Entry 7ORD (X-ray diffraction, 2.14 A resolution); this record covers chains AAA and BBB.

Chain AAA (and BBB):
Name: Protein P-30
Organism: Lithobates pipiens
Notes: EC 3.1.27.-; chain BBB of this document is another copy of the same molecule, construct and numbering; everything in this record applies to it too
UniProtKB: P22069 (RNP30_LITPI); residue numbers follow UniProt; this construct covers 2-104
Chain sequence (105 residues; numbered 0 to 104; the number before each row is that of its first residue; numbering starts at 0):
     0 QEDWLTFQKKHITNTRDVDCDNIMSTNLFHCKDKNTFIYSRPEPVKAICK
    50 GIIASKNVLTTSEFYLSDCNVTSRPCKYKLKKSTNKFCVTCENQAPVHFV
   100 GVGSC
Not modelled in the structure: 0
Disulfides: C19-C68, C30-C75, C48-C90, C87-C104
Modified / non-standard residues: E1 (pyroglutamic acid; PCA)
Sequence notes: insertion (1)
Curated features (UniProtKB/Swiss-Prot):
  - active site: H10 (Proton acceptor), H97 (Proton donor)
  - binding site (substrate): K31 to T35
  - modified residue: Q0 (Pyrrolidone carboxylic acid)

How chain AAA and chain BBB interact:
Residue-residue contacts (79):
  E1(AAA) - V96(BBB)  hydrogen bond (backbone-backbone)
  E1(AAA) - H97(BBB)
  D2(AAA) - V96(BBB)
  W3(AAA) - P41(BBB)
  W3(AAA) - K45(BBB)
  W3(AAA) - A94(BBB)  hydrophobic
  W3(AAA) - P95(BBB)
  F6(AAA) - V44(BBB)  hydrophobic
  F6(AAA) - V88(BBB)  hydrophobic
  F6(AAA) - P95(BBB)
  F6(AAA) - V96(BBB)
  F6(AAA) - H97(BBB)
  F6(AAA) - F98(BBB)
  Q7(AAA) - P41(BBB)
  K8(AAA) - L27(BBB)
  K9(AAA) - L27(BBB)
  K9(AAA) - F28(BBB)
  K9(AAA) - N34(BBB)  hydrogen bond (backbone-side chain)
  K9(AAA) - F36(BBB)
  H10(AAA) - N34(BBB)
  H10(AAA) - T35(BBB)  hydrogen bond (side chain-backbone)
  H10(AAA) - F36(BBB)
  H10(AAA) - I37(BBB)  hydrogen bond (backbone-backbone)
  H10(AAA) - F98(BBB)
  I11(AAA) - I37(BBB)
  I11(AAA) - S39(BBB)
  I11(AAA) - V44(BBB)  hydrophobic
  T12(AAA) - N13(BBB)
  T12(AAA) - F36(BBB)
  T12(AAA) - I37(BBB)  hydrogen bond (backbone-backbone)
  T12(AAA) - Y38(BBB)
  N13(AAA) - N13(BBB)
  N13(AAA) - S39(BBB)  hydrogen bond (backbone-backbone)
  N13(AAA) - R40(BBB)
  N13(AAA) - P41(BBB)
  T14(AAA) - P41(BBB)
  R15(AAA) - R40(BBB)
  V17(AAA) - T12(BBB)
  N21(AAA) - T25(BBB)  hydrogen bond
  N21(AAA) - N26(BBB)
  N21(AAA) - L27(BBB)  hydrogen bond (side chain-backbone)
  S24(AAA) - N26(BBB)
  T25(AAA) - N21(BBB)
  T25(AAA) - T25(BBB)
  L27(AAA) - K8(BBB)
  L27(AAA) - K9(BBB)
  F28(AAA) - K8(BBB)
  F28(AAA) - K9(BBB)
  N34(AAA) - K9(BBB)  hydrogen bond (side chain-backbone)
  N34(AAA) - H10(BBB)
  T35(AAA) - H10(BBB)  hydrogen bond (backbone-side chain)
  F36(AAA) - K9(BBB)
  F36(AAA) - H10(BBB)
  F36(AAA) - T12(BBB)
  I37(AAA) - H10(BBB)  hydrogen bond (backbone-backbone)
  I37(AAA) - I11(BBB)
  I37(AAA) - T12(BBB)  hydrogen bond (backbone-backbone)
  S39(AAA) - I11(BBB)
  S39(AAA) - N13(BBB)
  R40(AAA) - N13(BBB)
  R40(AAA) - R15(BBB)
  R40(AAA) - Y38(BBB)
  P41(AAA) - W3(BBB)  hydrophobic
  P41(AAA) - Q7(BBB)
  P41(AAA) - T14(BBB)
  V44(AAA) - F6(BBB)  hydrophobic
  V44(AAA) - I11(BBB)  hydrophobic
  K45(AAA) - W3(BBB)
  V88(AAA) - F6(BBB)  hydrophobic
  A94(AAA) - W3(BBB)  hydrophobic
  P95(AAA) - W3(BBB)
  P95(AAA) - F6(BBB)
  V96(AAA) - E1(BBB)  hydrogen bond (backbone-backbone)
  V96(AAA) - D2(BBB)
  V96(AAA) - F6(BBB)
  H97(AAA) - E1(BBB)
  H97(AAA) - F6(BBB)
  F98(AAA) - F6(BBB)
  F98(AAA) - H10(BBB)
Interface residues without a listed pair, chain AAA (37 interface residues in all): D18, I22, Y38
Interface residues without a listed pair, chain BBB (35 interface residues in all): V17

Summary:
37 residues of chain AAA and 35 residues of chain BBB are in contact, with 13 hydrogen bonds. Polar contacts
include K9(AAA)-N34(BBB), H10(AAA)-T35(BBB) and N21(AAA)-T25(BBB). From UniProt: active-site residues H10(AAA)
and H97(AAA) and 5 substrate-binding residues on chain AAA.
Both chains are Protein P-30 (Lithobates pipiens). Entry 7ORD (The crystal structure of the domain-swapped
dimer of onconase (2)) was determined by X-ray diffraction, deposited together with 7OR6.
